3L2R - chains A and B of the 4 polymer chains in the assembly; structure by X-ray diffraction, 2.88 A resolution.

Chain A (and B):
Protein: Integrase
From: Human spumaretrovirus
Notes: chain B of this document is another copy of the same molecule, construct and numbering; everything in this record applies to it too
UniProt: P14350 (POL_FOAMV); residues 1-392 here correspond to UniProt positions 752-1143 (UniProt number = residue number + 751)
Chain sequence (395 residues; row label = number of the first residue in the row; numbers below 1 keep their minus sign (Gly-2 is residue -2)):
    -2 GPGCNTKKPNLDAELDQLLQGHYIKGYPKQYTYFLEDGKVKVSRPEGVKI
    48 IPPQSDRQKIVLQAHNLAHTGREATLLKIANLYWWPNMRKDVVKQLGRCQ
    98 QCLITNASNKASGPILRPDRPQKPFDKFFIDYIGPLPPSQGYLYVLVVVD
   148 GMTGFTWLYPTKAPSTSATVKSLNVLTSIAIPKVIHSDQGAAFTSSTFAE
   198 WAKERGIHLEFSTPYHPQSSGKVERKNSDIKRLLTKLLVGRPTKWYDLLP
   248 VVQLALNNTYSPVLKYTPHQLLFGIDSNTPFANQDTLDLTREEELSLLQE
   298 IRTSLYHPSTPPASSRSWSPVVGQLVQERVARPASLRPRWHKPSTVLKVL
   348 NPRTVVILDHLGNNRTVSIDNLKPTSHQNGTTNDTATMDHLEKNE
Disordered / not traced: -2 to 9, 375-392 (chain B: -2 to 115, 279-392)
Sequence notes: expression tag (-2 to 0); variant Ser217 (Gly968 in P14350), Gly218 (Ser969 in P14350)
Bound ions: Zn2+: His62, His66, Cys96, Cys99; Mg2+: Asp128, Asp185
Curated features (UniProtKB/Swiss-Prot):
  - binding site (Mg(2+)): Asp123, Asp185
Reported in the primary citation:
  - binding site for the 19-nt DNA strand: Arg69, Asn106, Pro211 to Val220, Arg222
  - binding site for the 17-nt DNA strand: Arg313
  - catalytic residues: Asp128, Asp185, Glu221

How chain A and chain B interact:
Pairs across the interface - 56 pairs, chain A then chain B:
  Lys120(A) - Ile272(B)
  Pro121(A) - Ile272(B)
  Phe122(A) - Phe270(B)  hydrophobic
  Phe122(A) - Asn275(B)
  Phe152(A) - Ile176(B)  hydrophobic
  Asn171(A) - Pro247(B)
  Thr174(A) - Leu251(B)
  Ser175(A) - Pro247(B)
  Ser175(A) - Gln250(B)  hydrogen bond (backbone-side chain)
  Ile176(A) - Phe152(B)
  Ile176(A) - Leu251(B)
  Ile176(A) - Phe270(B)  hydrophobic
  Ile178(A) - Leu251(B)  hydrophobic
  Ile178(A) - Asn275(B)  hydrogen bond (backbone-side chain)
  Ile178(A) - Thr276(B)
  Lys180(A) - Asn275(B)
  Pro247(A) - Ser175(B)
  Gln250(A) - Ser175(B)  hydrogen bond (side chain-backbone)
  Gln250(A) - Ile176(B)
  Leu251(A) - Thr174(B)
  Leu251(A) - Ser175(B)
  His266(A) - Phe122(B)
  His266(A) - Ile176(B)
  Leu269(A) - Phe270(B)  hydrophobic
  Phe270(A) - Phe122(B)  hydrophobic
  Phe270(A) - Ile176(B)  hydrophobic
  Phe270(A) - Leu269(B)  hydrophobic
  Phe270(A) - Phe270(B)  hydrophobic
  Ile272(A) - Pro121(B)
  Ile272(A) - Phe122(B)  hydrophobic
  Asp273(A) - Phe122(B)
  Ser274(A) - Ala177(B)
  Ser274(A) - Ile178(B)  hydrogen bond (side chain-backbone)
  Asn275(A) - Ile178(B)  hydrogen bond (backbone-backbone)
  Asn275(A) - Pro179(B)  hydrogen bond (side chain-backbone)
  Asn275(A) - Lys180(B)
  Asn275(A) - Gly203(B)  hydrogen bond (side chain-backbone)
  Thr276(A) - Ile178(B)
  Thr283(A) - Lys120(B)  hydrogen bond (backbone-side chain)
  Leu284(A) - Pro118(B)
  Leu284(A) - Lys120(B)
  Asp285(A) - Pro118(B)
  Leu286(A) - Pro118(B)
  Leu286(A) - Lys120(B)  hydrogen bond (backbone-side chain)
  Arg288(A) - Pro121(B)
  Arg288(A) - Met149(B)
  Arg288(A) - Leu268(B)  hydrogen bond (side chain-backbone)
  Arg288(A) - Leu269(B)  hydrogen bond (side chain-backbone)
  Glu289(A) - Tyr263(B)
  Glu291(A) - Lys120(B)  salt bridge
  Leu292(A) - Gln267(B)
  Leu292(A) - Leu268(B)
  Leu292(A) - Gly271(B)
  Arg299(A) - Phe270(B)  hydrogen bond (side chain-backbone)
  Arg299(A) - Gly271(B)
  Arg299(A) - Ile272(B)
Other interface residues (no listed pair), chain A (35 interface residues in all): Ala177, Pro179, Thr287, Leu295, Gln296
Other interface residues (no listed pair), chain B (33 interface residues in all): Arg117, Gln119, Trp154, Arg202, Ile204, Leu261, His266

Summary:
Chain A and chain B form an interface of 35 and 33 residues respectively; the contacts include 12 hydrogen
bonds and 1 salt bridge. Among the polar pairs are Glu291(A)-Lys120(B), Ser175(A)-Gln250(B) and
Ile178(A)-Asn275(B). The paper reports catalytic residues Asp128(A), Asp185(A) and Glu221(A); a binding site
for the 19-nt DNA strand at Arg69(A), Asn106(A) and Pro211(A) among others.
Chain A and chain B are both Integrase (Human spumaretrovirus); the structure, Crystal structure of the
Prototype Foamy Virus (PFV) intasome in complex with magnesium, was determined by X-ray diffraction, deposited
together with 3OY9, 3L2Q, 3L2U, 3L2V and 3L2W.
